4RQ3 - chains A and P of the 4 polymer chains in the assembly; structure by X-ray diffraction, 2.00 A resolution.

[Chain A]
Name: DNA polymerase beta
From: Homo sapiens
Notes: EC 2.7.7.7, 4.2.99.-
Reference sequence: P06746 (DPOLB_HUMAN); residues 1-335 here = UniProt positions 1-335
Sequence (343 residues; row label = number of the first residue in the row; numbers below 1 keep their minus sign (Met-1 is residue -1)):
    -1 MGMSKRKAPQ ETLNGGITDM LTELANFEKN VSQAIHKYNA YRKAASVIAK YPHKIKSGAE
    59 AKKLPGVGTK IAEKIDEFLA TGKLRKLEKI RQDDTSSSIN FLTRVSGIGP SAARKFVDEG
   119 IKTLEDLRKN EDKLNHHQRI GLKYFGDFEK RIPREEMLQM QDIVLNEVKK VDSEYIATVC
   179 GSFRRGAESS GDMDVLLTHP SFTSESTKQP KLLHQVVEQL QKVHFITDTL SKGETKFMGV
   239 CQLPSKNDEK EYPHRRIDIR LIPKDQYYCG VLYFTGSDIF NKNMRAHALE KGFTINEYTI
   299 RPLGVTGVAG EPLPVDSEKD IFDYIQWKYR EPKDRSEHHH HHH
Disordered / not traced: -1 to 9, 336-341
Construct notes: expression tag (-1 to 0, 336-341)
Bound ions: Na+ site 1: Lys60, Leu62, Val65 (shared with 1 residue of chain D); Na+ site 2: Thr101, Val103, Ile106 (shared with DG9(P) of chain P); Na+ site 3 near Asp160 (its only coordinating residue here); Ca2+ site 1: Asp190, Asp192, Asp256 (together with 2'-deoxyadenosine 5'-triphosphate) (shared with DC10(P) of chain P); Ca2+ site 2: Asp190, Asp192 (together with 2'-deoxyadenosine 5'-triphosphate)
Ligand contacts: 2'-deoxyadenosine 5'-triphosphate (DTP): Arg149, Gly179, Ser180, Arg183, Ser188, Gly189, Asp190, Asp192, Tyr271, Phe272, Thr273, Gly274, Ser275, Asp276, Asn279, Arg283
Curated features (UniProtKB/Swiss-Prot):
  - region: Arg183 to Asp192 (DNA-binding)
  - active site: Lys72 (Nucleophile)
  - binding site (K(+)): Lys60, Leu62, Val65, Thr101, Val103, Ile106
  - binding site (Na(+)): Lys60, Leu62, Val65, Thr101, Val103, Ile106
  - binding site (dATP): Arg149, Ser180, Arg183, Gly189, Asp190
  - binding site (dCTP): Arg149, Ser180, Arg183, Gly189, Asp190
  - binding site (dGTP): Arg149, Ser180, Arg183, Gly189, Asp190, Asp192
  - binding site (dTTP): Arg149, Ser180, Arg183, Gly189, Asp190
  - binding site (Mg(2+)): Asp190, Asp192, Asp256
  - modified residue: Lys72 (N6-acetyllysine), Arg83 (Omega-N-methylarginine), Arg152 (Omega-N-methylarginine)
  - cross-link (Glycyl lysine isopeptide (Lys-Gly)): Lys41 (interchain with G-Cter in ubiquitin), Lys61 (interchain with G-Cter in ubiquitin), Lys81 (interchain with G-Cter in ubiquitin)
  - natural variant: Leu22 (L22P: Found in a gastric cancer sample; uncertain significance), Tyr39 (Y39C: Found in a gastric cancer sample; uncertain significance), Gly118 (G118V: Decreased DNA-directed DNA polymerase activity), Arg137 (R137Q: Decreased function in base-excision repair), Arg149 (R149I: Decreased DNA-directed DNA polymerase activity), Asp160 (D160N: Found in a gastric cancer sample; uncertain significance), Cys239 (C239R: Found in a gastric cancer sample; uncertain significance), Lys289 (K289M: Found in a colon cancer sample; uncertain significance), Asn294 (N294D: Found in a gastric cancer sample; uncertain significance), Glu295 (E295K: Found in a gastric cancer sample; uncertain significance)
  - mutagenesis: Phe25 (F25W: No effect on 5'-dRP lyase activity. Decreased ssDNA binding), His34 (H34G: Decreased 5'-dRP lyase activity. Decreased ssDNA binding), Lys35 (K35A: Decreased 5'-dRP lyase activity. Decreased ssDNA binding. Loss of 5'-dRP lyase activity; when associated with A-68 and A-72. Decreased ssDNA binding; when associated with A-68 and A-72 ...), Tyr39 (Y39F: No effect on 5'-dRP lyase activity; Y39Q: Abolishes DNA polymerase and 5'-dRP lyase activity), Lys41 (K41R: Abolishes ubiquitination; when associated with R-61 and R-81), Lys60 (K60A: Decreased 5'-dRP lyase activity. Decreased ssDNA binding), Lys61 (K61R: Abolishes ubiquitination; when associated with R-41 and R-81), Lys68 (K68A: No effect on 5'-dRP lyase activity. Decreased ssDNA binding. Loss of 5'-dRP lyase activity; when associated with A-35 and A-72. Decreased ssDNA binding; when associated with A-35 and A-72 ...), Glu71 (E71Q: No effect on 5'-dRP lyase activity. No effect on structure shown by circular dichroism. No effect on ssDNA binding), Lys72 (K72A: Severely reduced 5'-dRP lyase activity. Does not affect ssDNA binding. Loss of 5'-dRP lyase activity; when associated with A-35 and A-68. Decreased ssDNA binding ...), Glu75 (E75A: Slightly decreased 5'-dRP lyase activity. Decreased ssDNA binding. No effect on structure shown by circular dichroism), Lys81 (K81R: Abolishes ubiquitination; when associated with R-41 and R-61), 5 further mutagenesis entries in UniProt
What the authors report for this chain:
  - Ca2+ coordination: Asp190, Asp192, Asp256
  - binding site for the 16-nt DNA strand: Arg283

[Chain P]
Molecule: 10-nt DNA strand
Sequence (10 nucleotides; row label = number of the first residue in the row):
     1 GCTGATGCGC
Bound ions: Na+: DG9 (shared with Thr101(A), Val103(A), Ile106(A) of chain A); Ca2+: DC10 (together with 2'-deoxyadenosine 5'-triphosphate) (shared with Asp190(A), Asp192(A), Asp256(A) of chain A)

[Interface between chain A and chain P]
Residue-residue contacts (17):
  Val103(A) with DG9(P), phosphate contact
  Ser104(A) with DG9(P), phosphate contact
  Gly105(A) with DC8(P), phosphate contact; DG9(P), hydrogen bond to the phosphate
  Ile106(A) with DG9(P), hydrogen bond to the phosphate
  Gly107(A) with DC8(P), hydrogen bond to the phosphate; DG9(P), phosphate contact
  Pro108(A) with DC8(P), phosphate contact
  Ser109(A) with DG7(P), phosphate contact; DC8(P), hydrogen bond to the phosphate
  Ala110(A) with DC8(P), hydrogen bond to the phosphate
  His135(A) with DG9(P), sugar contact
  Asp192(A) with DC10(P), phosphate contact
  Arg254(A) with DG9(P), phosphate contact; DC10(P), salt bridge to the phosphate
  Asp256(A) with DC10(P), phosphate contact
  Tyr271(A) with DC10(P), hydrogen bond to the base
Also at the interface, not in a pair above, chain A (16 interface residues in all): Asp190, Met236, Phe272

[In short]
Chain A and chain P form an interface of 16 and 4 residues respectively; the contacts include 6 hydrogen bonds
and 1 salt bridge. Polar pairs include Tyr271(A)-DC10(P), Gly105(A)-DG9(P) and Ile106(A)-DG9(P). Bound to
chain A: 2'-deoxyadenosine 5'-triphosphate. From the paper: a binding site for the 16-nt DNA strand at
Arg283(A); Ca2+ coordination by Asp190(A), Asp192(A) and Asp256(A).
Here chain A is DNA polymerase beta (Homo sapiens) and chain P is a 10-nt DNA strand. Entry 4RQ3 (Precatalytic
ternary complex of Human DNA Polymerase Beta With Gapped DNA Containing an 8-oxo-7,8-dihydro-Guanine (8-oxoG)
and ...) was determined by X-ray diffraction (same publication as 4RPX, 4RPY, 4RPZ, 4RQ0, 4RQ1, 4RQ2 and 5
further entries).
